1YHG - chain A; structure by X-ray diffraction, 2.50 A resolution.

# Chain A
Molecule: green fluorescent protein
From: Aequorea victoria
UniProt: P42212 (GFP_AEQVI); numbering as in UniProt (aligned over 2-238)
Amino-acid sequence (239 residues; row label = number of the first residue in the row; numbering starts at 0):
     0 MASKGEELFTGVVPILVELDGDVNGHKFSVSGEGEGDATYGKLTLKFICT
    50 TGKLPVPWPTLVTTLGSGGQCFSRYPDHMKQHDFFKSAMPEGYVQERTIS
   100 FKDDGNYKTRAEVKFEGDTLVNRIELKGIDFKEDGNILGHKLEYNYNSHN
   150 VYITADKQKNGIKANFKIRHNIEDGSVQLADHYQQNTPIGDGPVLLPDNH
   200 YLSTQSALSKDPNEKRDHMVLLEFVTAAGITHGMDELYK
Not modelled in the structure: 0-3, 230-238
Sequence notes: initiating methionine (0); insertion (1); engineered mutation L64 (Phe in P42212), G65 (Ser in P42212), S66 (Tyr in P42212), G68 (Val in P42212), S99 (Phe in P42212), T153 (Met in P42212), A163 (Val in P42212)
Curated features (UniProtKB/Swiss-Prot):
  - mutagenesis: S30 (S30R: In mut1.28; shifts fluorescence lifetime from 3.03 to 2.76 ns; when associated with H-145. In mut2.2; shifts fluorescence lifetime from 3.03 to 1.94 ns; when associated with H-69 and H-145 ...), Y39 (Y39N: In EBFP1.2; shifts the excitation and emission spectra to shorter wavelengths and increases quantum yields compared to BFP; when associated with R-30; H-66; A-72; T-105; F-145; V-171 ...), F46 (F46L: In mut3.3; shifts fluorescence lifetime from 3.03 to 1.88 ns; when associated with R-30; H-69 and H-145. In R10-3 ...), Q69 (Q69H: In P4; leads to no detectable fluorescence. In mut2.2; shifts fluorescence lifetime from 3.03 to 1.94 ns; when associated with R-30 and H-145. In mut3.3 ...), S72 (S72A: Increases fluorescence at warmer temperatures such as 37 degrees Celsius. In GFPmut 3; highly fluorescent mutant when excited at 488 nm; when associated with G-65. In EYFP ...), K79 (K79R: In Topaz; shifts the major emission and exitation peak up to 20 nm; when associated with G-65; A-72 and Y-203), Q80 (Q80R: In Azurite; shifts the excitation and emission spectra to shorter wavelengths and increases quantum yields compared to BFP; when associated with H-66; F-145; I-150 and R-224), D103 (D103E: In mut1.27; shifts fluorescence lifetime from 3.03 to 2.85 ns; when associated with H-145), N105 (N105T: In EBFP1.2; shifts the excitation and emission spectra to shorter wavelengths and increases quantum yields compared to BFP; when associated with R-30; N-39; H-66; A-72; F-145; V-171 ...), I128 (I128V: In EBFP2.0; shifts the excitation and emission spectra to shorter wavelengths and increases quantum yields compared to BFP; when associated with R-30; N-39; H-66; A-72; T-105; F-145; I-150 ...), Y145 (Y145A: In Cerulean; leads to improved quantum yield, a higher extinction coefficient and is 2.5-fold brighter than ECFP; when associated with L-64; T-65; W-66; A-72; I-146; D-148; T-153 and A-163 ...), N146 (N146I: In ECFP; leads to cyan fluorescence, folds faster and more efficiently at 37 degrees Celsius and has superior solubility and brightness; when associated with L-64; T-65; W-66; T-153 and A-163 ...), 17 further mutagenesis entries in UniProt

# Summary
UniProt lists 29 mutagenesis sites.
Chain A is green fluorescent protein (Aequorea victoria); the structure, Uncyclized precursor structure of
S65G Y66S V68G GFP variant, was determined by X-ray diffraction, deposited together with 1YHH, 1YHI, 1YJ2 and
1YJF.
